6EBA - chain A; structure by X-ray diffraction, 3.81 A resolution.

[Chain A]
Protein: Major facilitator family transporter
Source organism: Hyphomonas neptunium (strain ATCC 15444)
Reference sequence: Q0C3L7 (Q0C3L7_HYPNA); residue numbers follow UniProt; this construct covers 1-499
Chain sequence (508 residues; numbered 1 to 508; the number before each row is that of its first residue):
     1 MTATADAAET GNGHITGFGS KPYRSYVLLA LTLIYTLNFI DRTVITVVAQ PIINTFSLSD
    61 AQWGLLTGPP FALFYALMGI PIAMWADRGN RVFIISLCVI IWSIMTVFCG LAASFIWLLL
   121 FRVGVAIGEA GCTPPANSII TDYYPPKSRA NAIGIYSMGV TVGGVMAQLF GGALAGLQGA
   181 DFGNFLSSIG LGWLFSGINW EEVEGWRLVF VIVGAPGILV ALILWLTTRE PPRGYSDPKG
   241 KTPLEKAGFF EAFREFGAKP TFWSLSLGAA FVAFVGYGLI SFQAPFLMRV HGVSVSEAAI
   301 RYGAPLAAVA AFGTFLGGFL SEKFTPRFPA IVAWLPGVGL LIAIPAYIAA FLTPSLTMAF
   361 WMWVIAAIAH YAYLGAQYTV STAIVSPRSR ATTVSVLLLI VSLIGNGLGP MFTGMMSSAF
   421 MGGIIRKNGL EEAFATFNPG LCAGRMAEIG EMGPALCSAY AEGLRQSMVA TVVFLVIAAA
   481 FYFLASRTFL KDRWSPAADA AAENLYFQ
Not modelled in the structure: 1-18, 498-508
Sequence notes: expression tag (500-508)
Disulfides: Cys442-Cys457

[Overview]
Chain A is Major facilitator family transporter (Hyphomonas neptunium (strain ATCC 15444)); the structure,
Crystal Structure of A Bacterial Homolog to Human Lysosomal Transporter, Spinster, in Inward-facing And
Unoccupied Conformation, was determined by X-ray diffraction (same publication as 6E8J and 6E9C).
